Entry 8W09 (electron microscopy, 3.20 A resolution); this record covers chains A and I of the 12 polymer chains in the assembly.

== Chain A (and I) ==
Protein: Integrase
From: Human immunodeficiency virus 1
Notes: chain I of this document is another copy of the same molecule, construct and numbering; everything in this record applies to it too
UniProt: Q9YUI7 (Q9YUI7_9HIV1); residues 1-288 here = UniProt positions 1-288
Amino-acid sequence (292 residues; numbered -3 to 288; the number before each row is that of its first residue; numbers below 1 keep their minus sign (Gly-3 is residue -3)):
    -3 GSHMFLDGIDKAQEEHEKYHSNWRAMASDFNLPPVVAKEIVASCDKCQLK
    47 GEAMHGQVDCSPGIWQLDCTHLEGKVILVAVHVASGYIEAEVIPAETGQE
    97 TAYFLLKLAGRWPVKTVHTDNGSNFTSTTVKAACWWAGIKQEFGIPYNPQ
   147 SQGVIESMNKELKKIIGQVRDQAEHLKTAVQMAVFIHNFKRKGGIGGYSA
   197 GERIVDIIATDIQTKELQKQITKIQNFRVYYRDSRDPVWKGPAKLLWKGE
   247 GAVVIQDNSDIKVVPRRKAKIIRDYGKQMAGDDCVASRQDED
Disordered / not traced: -3 to 0, 229-236, 269-288
Sequence notes: expression tag (-3 to 0); conflict Gly140 (Ser in Q9YUI7)
Bound ions: Zn2+: His12, His16, Cys40, Cys43; Mg2+ site 1: Asp64, Asp116 (together with Dolutegravir); Mg2+ site 2: Asp64, Glu152 (together with Dolutegravir)
Small-molecule neighbours: Dolutegravir (DLU; (4R,12aS)-N-(2,4-difluorobenzyl)-7-hydroxy-4-methyl-6,8-dioxo-3,4,6,8,12,12a-hexahydro-2H-pyrido[1',2':4,5]pyrazino[2,1-b][1,3]oxazine-9-carboxamide): Asp64, Asp116, Gly118, Tyr143, Pro145, Gln146, Glu152

== Interface between chain A and chain I ==
Contacting residue pairs (45; chain A residue first):
  Glu11(A) - Lys186(I)  salt bridge
  Glu13(A) - Gln168(I)  hydrogen bond (backbone-side chain)
  Lys14(A) - Gln168(I)
  Tyr15(A) - Phe181(I)  hydrophobic
  Tyr15(A) - Ile182(I)
  Tyr15(A) - Lys186(I)
  Tyr15(A) - Arg187(I)
  His16(A) - Gln164(I)
  His16(A) - Arg187(I)  hydrogen bond (backbone-side chain)
  Ser17(A) - Lys186(I)
  Ser17(A) - Arg187(I)
  Asn18(A) - Lys186(I)
  Asn18(A) - Arg187(I)
  Asn18(A) - Lys188(I)  hydrogen bond (side chain-backbone)
  Arg20(A) - Gly189(I)
  Ala21(A) - Lys186(I)
  Ala21(A) - Lys188(I)
  Ser24(A) - Lys188(I)
  Asp25(A) - Lys188(I)  salt bridge
  Lys42(A) - Gln164(I)  hydrogen bond (backbone-side chain)
  Lys42(A) - Asp167(I)  salt bridge
  Cys43(A) - Gln164(I)
  Leu45(A) - Gln164(I)
  Lys160(A) - Leu45(I)
  Gln164(A) - Lys42(I)  hydrogen bond (side chain-backbone)
  Gln164(A) - Cys43(I)
  Val165(A) - Lys14(I)
  Asp167(A) - Lys42(I)  salt bridge
  Gln168(A) - Glu13(I)  hydrogen bond (side chain-backbone)
  Gln168(A) - Lys14(I)
  Phe181(A) - Tyr15(I)  hydrophobic
  Ile182(A) - Tyr15(I)
  Lys186(A) - Glu11(I)  salt bridge
  Lys186(A) - Tyr15(I)
  Lys186(A) - Ser17(I)
  Lys186(A) - Asn18(I)
  Lys186(A) - Ala21(I)
  Arg187(A) - Tyr15(I)
  Arg187(A) - His16(I)  hydrogen bond (side chain-backbone)
  Arg187(A) - Asn18(I)
  Lys188(A) - Asn18(I)  hydrogen bond (backbone-side chain)
  Lys188(A) - Ala21(I)
  Lys188(A) - Ser24(I)
  Lys188(A) - Asp25(I)  salt bridge
  Gly189(A) - Arg20(I)
Other interface residues (no listed pair), chain I (25 interface residues in all): Lys160, Val165

== In short ==
Chain A and chain I each contribute 25 residues to their interface; the contacts include 8 hydrogen bonds and
6 salt bridges. Polar contacts include Glu11(A)-Lys186(I), Asp25(A)-Lys188(I) and Lys42(A)-Asp167(I). Bound to
chain A: Dolutegravir. His12(A), His16(A), Cys40(A) and Cys43(A) coordinate Zn2+.
Both chains are Integrase (Human immunodeficiency virus 1). Entry 8W09 (HIV-1 wild-type intasome core) was
determined by electron microscopy, deposited together with 8W2R and 8W34.
